Entry 8RM7 (X-ray diffraction, 2.25 A resolution); this record covers chains A and D of the 4 polymer chains in the assembly.

# Chain A
Name: Isoform 2 of Androgen receptor
Organism: Homo sapiens
UniProt: P10275 (ANDR_HUMAN), isoform P10275-2; residues 556-628 here correspond to UniProt positions 25-97 (UniProt number = residue number - 531)
Amino-acid sequence (73 residues; numbered 556 to 628; the number before each row is that of its first residue):
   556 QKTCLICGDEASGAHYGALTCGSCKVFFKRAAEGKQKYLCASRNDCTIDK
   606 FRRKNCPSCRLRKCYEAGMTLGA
Sequence notes: conflict Ala569 (Cys38 in P10275)
Bound ions: Zn2+ site 1: Cys559, Cys562, Cys576, Cys579; Zn2+ site 2: Cys595, Cys601, Cys611, Cys614

# Chain D
Molecule: MMTV-177 GRE/ARE, Chain D
Organism: Homo sapiens
Sequence (18 nucleotides; numbered 1 to 18; the number before each row is that of its first residue):
     1 TTGTTACAAACTGTTCTA

# Chain A / chain D interface
Pairs across the interface (8):
  Gly577(A) - DT14(D)  base contact
  Ser578(A) - DG13(D)  hydrogen bond to the phosphate
  Ser578(A) - DT14(D)  phosphate contact
  Val581(A) - DT14(D)  base contact
  Arg585(A) - DT12(D)  base contact
  Arg585(A) - DG13(D)  hydrogen bond to the base
  Arg608(A) - DG13(D)  salt bridge to the phosphate
  Arg615(A) - DG13(D)  salt bridge to the phosphate
Interface residues without a listed pair, chain A (9 interface residues in all): Lys580, Lys609, Pro612
Interface residues without a listed pair, chain D (4 interface residues in all): DT15

# Overview
Chain A and chain D form an interface of 9 and 4 residues respectively; the contacts include 2 hydrogen bonds
and 2 salt bridges. Polar contacts include Arg585(A)-DG13(D), Ser578(A)-DG13(D) and Arg608(A)-DG13(D). The
Zn2+ site 1 is built by Cys559(A), Cys562(A), Cys576(A) and Cys579(A).
Here chain A is Isoform 2 of Androgen receptor and chain D is MMTV-177 GRE/ARE, Chain D, both from Homo
sapiens. Entry 8RM7 (Crystal Structure of Human Androgen Receptor DNA Binding Domain Bound to its Response
Element: MMTV-177 GRE/ARE) was determined by X-ray diffraction together with 8RM6 from the same study.
